6LVB - chains B and C of the 8 polymer chains in the assembly; structure by electron microscopy, 2.80 A resolution.

[Chain B]
Name: N, N-dimethylformamidase small subunit
Organism: Paracoccus sp. SSG05
Notes: EC 3.5.1.56
UniProtKB: I6NWZ0 (I6NWZ0_9RHOB); residue numbers follow UniProt; this construct covers 1-132
Chain sequence (132 residues; each row starts with the number of its first residue):
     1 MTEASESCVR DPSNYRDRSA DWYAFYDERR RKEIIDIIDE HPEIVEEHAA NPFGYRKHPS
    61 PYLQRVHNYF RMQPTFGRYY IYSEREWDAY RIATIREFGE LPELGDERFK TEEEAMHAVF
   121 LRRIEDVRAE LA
Unresolved in the structure: 1-7, 132

[Chain C]
Name: N, N-dimethylformamidase large subunit
Organism: Paracoccus sp. SSG05
Notes: EC 3.5.1.56
UniProtKB: I6NT79 (I6NT79_9RHOB); residue numbers follow UniProt; this construct covers 1-762
Chain sequence (775 residues; row label = number of the first residue in the row):
     1 MKDIAIRGYC DRPSVATGET IRFYVSANET RGTFDAELVR LIHGDSNPAG PGYKEEAIKS
    61 DLEGQYPARF QRTQFGSYVE VADPDAGLQP DGAFSVHLFL WSTTPSRGRQ GIASRWNDER
   121 QSGWNLAIED GRVVFTIGDG SGATSSVVSD RPLFQQIWYS ITGVYDPEKK QLRLYQKSVV
   181 NRTNSRFGLV VPLDSDCAVS ADATVKAADS ETSLLIAGLG EAAAQDGRTW CIAHYNGKVD
   241 APKIYGCALG QDDAEKLSRG EIVRPISRLA HWDFSAGIGL NGIPTDHVVD ASGYGHHGRC
   301 MNQPSRGSTG WNWDGHEENF IHCPEQYGAL WFHEDCLDDC RWEKDFEFTV PEGLKSDFYA
   361 VKIRYEDTED YIPFFVLPPR GTATAPILVI ASTLSYLAYA NEQIMHKADI GQAVAGHTPV
   421 LNENDVELHK NLSYYGLSTY DGHIDGRGVQ YTSWRRPIMN LRPKHRQGFG SIWELPADLH
   481 LIDWLNHNGF EYDVATEHDL NDQGAELLRR YKVVLTGSHP EYQTWANADA WEDYLADGGR
   541 GMYLAANGMY WIVEVHPEKP WVMEVRKELG VTAWEAPPGE YHYSTNGRRG GRFRGRARAT
   601 QKIWGTGMSS FGFDHSGYFV QMPDSQDERV AWIMEGIDPE ERIGDGGLVG GGAGGYELDR
   661 YDLALGTPPN TLLLASSVEH SVVYTVIPDD KAFPHPGMNG GEHPFVRADI TYFSTANGGG
   721 MFATSSISWL GSLSWNDYDN NVSKMTKNVL NQFIKDEPAP RVKLAAALEH HHHHH
Unresolved in the structure: 763-775
Differences from the reference sequence: expression tag (763-775)
Metal / ion sites: Fe ion: Tyr399, Tyr440, Glu521
What the authors report for this chain:
  - catalytic residues: His519
  - mutagenesis - Y440A, E521A: abolished catalytic activity
  - mutagenesis - S395A: unchanged catalytic activity on DMF
  - mutagenesis - H519A, N547A, E657A: abolished catalytic activity on DMF
  - catalytic residues: Asn547, Glu657 (proposed by the authors, not directly observed)
  - specificity-determining residues: Phe693

[How chain B and chain C interact]
Residue-residue contacts - 39 pairs, chain B then chain C:
  Val9(B) - Asn670(C)
  Tyr15(B) - Pro669(C)
  Tyr15(B) - Asn670(C)
  Arg16(B) - Tyr661(C)
  Arg16(B) - Leu663(C)
  Asp17(B) - Tyr661(C)
  Asp17(B) - Leu663(C)
  Arg18(B) - Asp624(C)  salt bridge
  Arg18(B) - Tyr661(C)
  Arg18(B) - Thr671(C)
  Arg18(B) - Leu672(C)
  Arg18(B) - Leu673(C)
  Ser19(B) - Tyr661(C)
  Ser19(B) - Arg707(C)
  Asp21(B) - Met622(C)
  Trp22(B) - Met622(C)
  Trp22(B) - Ser676(C)
  Trp22(B) - Pro704(C)
  Trp22(B) - Arg707(C)
  Tyr23(B) - Pro704(C)  hydrophobic
  Tyr23(B) - Phe705(C)
  Tyr23(B) - Arg707(C)
  Phe25(B) - Val620(C)  hydrophobic
  Phe25(B) - Met622(C)  hydrophobic
  Tyr26(B) - Gly701(C)
  Tyr26(B) - Glu702(C)
  Tyr26(B) - His703(C)  hydrogen bond (side chain-backbone)
  Tyr26(B) - Pro704(C)  hydrophobic
  Arg29(B) - Val678(C)
  Arg29(B) - Glu679(C)  salt bridge
  Arg30(B) - Gly701(C)  hydrogen bond (side chain-backbone)
  Arg30(B) - Glu702(C)
  Arg65(B) - Gly701(C)
  Arg65(B) - Glu702(C)  salt bridge
  Asn68(B) - Pro696(C)
  Asn68(B) - Glu702(C)
  Met72(B) - Glu702(C)
  Met72(B) - His703(C)
  Met72(B) - Pro704(C)
Interface residues without a listed pair, chain B (18 interface residues in all): Glu33, Gln64
Interface residues without a listed pair, chain C (24 interface residues in all): Pro623, Arg629, His695, Gly697

[Summary]
18 residues of chain B face 24 of chain C across their interface, with 2 hydrogen bonds and 3 salt bridges.
Among the polar pairs are Arg18(B)-Asp624(C), Arg29(B)-Glu679(C) and Arg65(B)-Glu702(C). From the paper:
catalytic residues His519(C), Asn547(C) and Glu657(C); H519A, N547A and E657A of chain C abolish catalytic
activity on DMF; 6 substitutions were tested in all.
Chain B is N, N-dimethylformamidase small subunit and chain C is N, N-dimethylformamidase large subunit, both
from Paracoccus sp. SSG05; the structure, Structure of Dimethylformamidase, tetramer, was determined by
electron microscopy, deposited together with 6LVV, 6LVC, 6LVD and 6LVE.
